PDB entry 7PEU | electron microscopy, 7.20 A resolution (low resolution: residue-level contacts below are approximate; hydrogen-bond / salt-bridge calls are withheld) | chains O and I of the 27 polymer chains in the assembly

[Chain O]
Protein: Histone H3.2
From: Homo sapiens
Reference sequence: Q71DI3 (H32_HUMAN); residues 0-135 here correspond to UniProt positions 1-136 (UniProt number = residue number + 1)
Amino-acid sequence (136 residues; row label = number of the first residue in the row; numbering starts at 0):
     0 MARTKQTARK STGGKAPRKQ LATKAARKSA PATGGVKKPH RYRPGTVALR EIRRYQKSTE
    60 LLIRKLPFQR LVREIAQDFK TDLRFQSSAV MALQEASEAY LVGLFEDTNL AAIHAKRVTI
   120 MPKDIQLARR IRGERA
Not modelled in the structure: 0-36, 134-135
Sequence notes: engineered mutation Ala110 (Cys111 in Q71DI3)
Curated features (UniProtKB/Swiss-Prot):
  - modified residue: Arg2 (Asymmetric dimethylarginine), Thr3 (Phosphothreonine), Lys4 (Allysine), Gln5 (5-glutamyl dopamine), Thr6 (Phosphothreonine), Arg8 (Citrulline), Lys9 (N6,N6,N6-trimethyllysine), Ser10 (ADP-ribosylserine), Thr11 (Phosphothreonine), Lys14 (N6-(2-hydroxyisobutyryl)lysine), Arg17 (Asymmetric dimethylarginine), Lys18 (N6-(2-hydroxyisobutyryl)lysine), Lys23 (N6-(2-hydroxyisobutyryl)lysine), Arg26 (Citrulline), Lys27 (N6,N6,N6-trimethyllysine), Ser28 (ADP-ribosylserine), Lys36 (N6,N6,N6-trimethyllysine), Lys37 (N6-methyllysine), Tyr41 (Phosphotyrosine), Lys56 (N6,N6,N6-trimethyllysine) and 8 more in UniProt
  - lipidation: Lys18 (N6-decanoyllysine)

[Chain I]
Molecule: 522-nt DNA strand
From: synthetic construct
Sequence (522 nucleotides; numbered 1 to 522; the number before each row is that of its first residue):
     1 ATTCCGGATC CCCTGGAGAA TCCCGGTGCC GAGGCCGCTC AATTGGTCGT AGACAGCTCT
    61 AGCACCGCTT AAACGCACGT ACGCGCTGTC CCCCGCGTTT TAACCGCCAA GGGGATTACT
   121 CCCTAGTCTC CAGGCACGTG TCACATATAT ACATCCTGTT CACGTGCCGG ACCCGAGCAT
   181 CCGGATCCCC TGGAGAATCC CGGTGCCGAG GCCGCTCAAT TGGTCGTAGA CAGCTCTAGC
   241 ACCGCTTAAA CGCACGTACG CGCTGTCCCC CGCGTTTTAA CCGCCAAGGG GATTACTCCC
   301 TAGTCTCCAG GCACGTGTCA CATATATACA TCCTGTTCCA GTGCCGGACC CGAGCATCCA
   361 CATCCCCTGG AGAATCCCGG TGCCGAGGCC GCTCAATTGG TCGTAGACAG CTCTAGCACC
   421 GCTTAAACGC ACGTACGCGC TGTCCCCCGC GTTTTAACCG CCAAGGGGAT TACTCCCTAG
   481 TCTCCAGGCA CGTGTCACAT ATATACATCC TGTTCCAGTG CC
Not modelled in the structure: 1-2

[Chain O / chain I interface]
Residue-residue contacts - 29 pairs, chain O then chain I:
  His39(O) - DA373(I)
  His39(O) - DA374(I)
  His39(O) - DC450(I)
  Arg40(O) - DG449(I)
  Arg40(O) - DC450(I)
  Tyr41(O) - DA373(I)
  Tyr41(O) - DA374(I)
  Tyr41(O) - DG449(I)
  Tyr41(O) - DC450(I)
  Arg42(O) - DG449(I)
  Pro43(O) - DG449(I)
  Gly44(O) - DC448(I)
  Gly44(O) - DG449(I)
  Thr45(O) - DG449(I)
  Val46(O) - DG449(I)
  Val46(O) - DC450(I)
  Ala47(O) - DG449(I)
  Arg49(O) - DA374(I)
  Glu50(O) - DG449(I)
  Arg63(O) - DA457(I)
  Arg63(O) - DC458(I)
  Lys64(O) - DC458(I)
  Leu65(O) - DA457(I)
  Leu65(O) - DC458(I)
  Pro66(O) - DA457(I)
  Arg69(O) - DA457(I)
  Arg83(O) - DG466(I)
  Arg83(O) - DG467(I)
  Lys115(O) - DC438(I)
Other interface residues (no listed pair), chain O (19 interface residues in all): Arg53
Other interface residues (no listed pair), chain I (13 interface residues in all): DG372, DT375, DG439

[Summary]
The interface between chain O and chain I involves 19 residues on one side and 13 on the other.
Here chain O is Histone H3.2 (Homo sapiens) and chain I is a 522-nt DNA strand (synthetic construct). Entry
7PEU (Trinucleosome of the 4x177 nucleosome array containing H1) was determined by electron microscopy (same
publication as 7PET, 7PEV, 7PEW, 7PEX, 7PEY, 7PEZ and 16 further entries).
